5UE3 - chain A; structure by X-ray diffraction, 1.60 A resolution.

[Chain A]
Protein: Matrix metalloproteinase-9
Source organism: Homo sapiens
Notes: EC 3.4.24.35
UniProt: P14780 (MMP9_HUMAN); the construct lacks a stretch of the UniProt sequence, so the offset changes along the chain: 35-215 = UniProt 35-215; 216-270 = UniProt 391-445
Chain sequence (236 residues; each row starts with the number of its first residue):
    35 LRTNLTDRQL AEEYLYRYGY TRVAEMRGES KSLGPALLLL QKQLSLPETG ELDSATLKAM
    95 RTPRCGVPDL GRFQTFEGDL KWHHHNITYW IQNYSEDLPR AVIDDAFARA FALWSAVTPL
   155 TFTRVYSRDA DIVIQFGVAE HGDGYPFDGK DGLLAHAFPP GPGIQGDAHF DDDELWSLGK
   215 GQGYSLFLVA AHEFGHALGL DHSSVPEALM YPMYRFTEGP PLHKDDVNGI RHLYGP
Disordered / not traced: 35-40, 269-270
Metal / ion sites: Zn2+ site 1: Cys99, His226, His230, His236; Ca2+ site 1: Asp165, Gly197, Gln199, Asp201; Zn2+ site 2: His175, Asp177, His190, His203; Ca2+ site 2: Asp182, Gly183, Asp185, Leu187, Asp205, Glu208; Ca2+ site 3 near Asp206 (its only coordinating residue here)
UniProt features mapped onto this chain:
  - motif: Pro97 to Leu104 (Cysteine switch)
  - binding site (Zn(2+)): Cys99, His175, Asp177, His190, His203, His226, His230, His236
  - binding site (Ca(2+)): Asp131, Asp165, Asp182, Gly183, Asp185, Leu187, Gly197, Gln199, Asp201, Asp205, Asp206, Glu208
  - site (Cleavage): Glu59, Met60, Arg106, Phe107
  - glycosylation (N-linked (GlcNAc...) asparagine): Asn38, Asn120, Asn127
  - active site: Glu227
Reported in the primary citation:
  - Zn2+ coordination: Cys99
  - conformationally variable residues (order/disorder transition): Phe107 to Thr109
  - mutagenesis - R106A: unchanged catalytic activity on catMMP-3
  - mutagenesis - V101A (52.5 +/- 12.5%): increased catalytic activity

[Summary]
The Zn2+ site 1 is built by Cys99, His226, His230 and His236. Asp165, Gly197, Gln199 and Asp201 form the Ca2+
site 1. UniProt lists 8 Zn2+-binding residues, 12 Ca2+-binding residues and active-site residue Glu227. The
paper reports that V101A increases catalytic activity; Zn2+ coordination by Cys99.
Chain A is Matrix metalloproteinase-9 (Homo sapiens); the structure, proMMP-9desFnII, was determined by X-ray
diffraction together with 5UE4 from the same study.
